6BLP - chains A and I of the 12 polymer chains in the assembly; structure by X-ray diffraction, 3.20 A resolution.

== Chain A ==
Name: DNA-directed RNA polymerase II subunit RPB1
Source organism: Saccharomyces cerevisiae (strain ATCC 204508 / S288c)
Notes: EC 2.7.7.6
Reference sequence: P04050 (RPB1_YEAST); residues 1-1733 here = UniProt positions 1-1733
Amino-acid sequence (1733 residues; numbered 1 to 1733; the number before each row is that of its first residue):
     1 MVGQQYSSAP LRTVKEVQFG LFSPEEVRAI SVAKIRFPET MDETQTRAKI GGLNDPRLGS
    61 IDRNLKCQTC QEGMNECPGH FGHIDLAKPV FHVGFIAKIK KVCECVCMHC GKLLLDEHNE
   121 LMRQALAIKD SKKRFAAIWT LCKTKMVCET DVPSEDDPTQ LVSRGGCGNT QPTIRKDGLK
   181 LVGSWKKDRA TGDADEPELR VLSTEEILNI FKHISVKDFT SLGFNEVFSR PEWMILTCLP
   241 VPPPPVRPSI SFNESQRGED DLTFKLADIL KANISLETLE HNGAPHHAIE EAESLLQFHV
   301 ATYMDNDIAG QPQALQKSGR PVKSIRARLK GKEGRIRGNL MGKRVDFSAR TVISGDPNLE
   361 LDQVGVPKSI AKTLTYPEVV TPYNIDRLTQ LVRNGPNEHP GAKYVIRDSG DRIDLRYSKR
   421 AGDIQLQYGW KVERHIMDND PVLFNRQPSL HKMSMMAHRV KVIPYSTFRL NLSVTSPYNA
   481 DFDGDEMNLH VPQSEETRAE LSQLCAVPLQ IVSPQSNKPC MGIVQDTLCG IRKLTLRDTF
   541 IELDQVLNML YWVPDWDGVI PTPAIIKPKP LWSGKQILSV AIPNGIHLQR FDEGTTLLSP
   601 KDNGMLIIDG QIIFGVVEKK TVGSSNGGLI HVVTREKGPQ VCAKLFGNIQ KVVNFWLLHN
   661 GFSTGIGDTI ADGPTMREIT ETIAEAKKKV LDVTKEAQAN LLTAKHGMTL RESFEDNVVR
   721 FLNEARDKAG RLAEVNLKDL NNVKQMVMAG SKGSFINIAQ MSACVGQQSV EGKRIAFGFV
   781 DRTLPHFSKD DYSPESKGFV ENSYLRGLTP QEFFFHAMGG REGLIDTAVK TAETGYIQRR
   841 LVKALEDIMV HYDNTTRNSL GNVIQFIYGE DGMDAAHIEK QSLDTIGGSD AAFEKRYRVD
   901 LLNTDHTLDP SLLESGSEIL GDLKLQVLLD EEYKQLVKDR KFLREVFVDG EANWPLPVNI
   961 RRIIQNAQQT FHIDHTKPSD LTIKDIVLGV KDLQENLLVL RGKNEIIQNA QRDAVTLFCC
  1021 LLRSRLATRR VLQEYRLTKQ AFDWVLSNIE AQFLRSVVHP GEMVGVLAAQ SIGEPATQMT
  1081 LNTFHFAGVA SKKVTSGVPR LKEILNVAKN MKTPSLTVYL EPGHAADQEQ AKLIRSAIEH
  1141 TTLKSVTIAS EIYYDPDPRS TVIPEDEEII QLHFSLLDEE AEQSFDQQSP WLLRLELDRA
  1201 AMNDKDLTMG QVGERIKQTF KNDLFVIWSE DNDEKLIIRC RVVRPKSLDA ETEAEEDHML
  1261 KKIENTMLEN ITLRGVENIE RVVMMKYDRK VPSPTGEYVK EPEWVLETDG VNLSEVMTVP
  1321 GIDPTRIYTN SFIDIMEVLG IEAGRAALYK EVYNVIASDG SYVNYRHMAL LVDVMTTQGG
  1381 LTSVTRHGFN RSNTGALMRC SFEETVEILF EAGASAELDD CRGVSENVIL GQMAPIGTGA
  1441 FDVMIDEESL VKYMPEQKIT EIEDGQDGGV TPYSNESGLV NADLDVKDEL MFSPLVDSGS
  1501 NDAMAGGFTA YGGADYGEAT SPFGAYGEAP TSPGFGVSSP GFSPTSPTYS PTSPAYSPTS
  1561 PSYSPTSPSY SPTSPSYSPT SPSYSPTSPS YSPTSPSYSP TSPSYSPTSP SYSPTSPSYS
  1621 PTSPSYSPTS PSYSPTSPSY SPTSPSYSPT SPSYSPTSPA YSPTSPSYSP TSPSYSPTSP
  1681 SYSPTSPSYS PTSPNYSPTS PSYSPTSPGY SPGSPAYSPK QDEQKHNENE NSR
Disordered / not traced: 1-2, 149-164, 186-200, 251-258, 1081-1092, 1176-1186, 1244-1253, 1447-1733
Ion coordination: Zn2+ site 1: C67, C70, C77, H80; Zn2+ site 2: C110, C148, C167; Mg2+ site 1: D481, D483, D485 (shared with 1 residue of chain R); Mg2+ site 2: D481 (together with AMP-CPP)
Small-molecule neighbours: AMP-CPP: R446, P448, N479, D481, D483, K752, T831
Swiss-Prot annotation at these positions:
  - region: P248 to D260 (Lid loop), N306 to K323 (Rudder loop), P810 to E822 (Bridging helix)
  - binding site (Zn(2+)): C67, C70, C77, H80, C107, C110, C148, C167
  - binding site (Mg(2+)): D481, D483, D485
  - modified residue: T1471 (Phosphothreonine)
  - cross-link (Glycyl lysine isopeptide (Lys-Gly)): K695 (interchain with G-Cter in ubiquitin), K1246 (interchain with G-Cter in ubiquitin), K1350 (interchain with G-Cter in ubiquitin)
  - natural variant: S1653 to P1659 (deletion: In strain: A364A)
  - mutagenesis: K1246 (K1246R: Impairs ubiquitination during transcription stress)

== Chain I ==
Name: DNA-directed RNA polymerase II subunit RPB9
Source organism: Saccharomyces cerevisiae (strain ATCC 204508 / S288c)
Reference sequence: P27999 (RPB9_YEAST); residue numbers follow UniProt; this construct covers 1-122
Amino-acid sequence (122 residues; row label = number of the first residue in the row):
     1 MTTFRFCRDC NNMLYPREDK ENNRLLFECR TCSYVEEAGS PLVYRHELIT NIGETAGVVQ
    61 DIGSDPTLPR SDRECPKCHS RENVFFQSQQ RRKDTSMVLF FVCLSCSHIF TSDQKNKRTQ
   121 FS
Disordered / not traced: 1, 117-122
Ion coordination: Zn2+ site 1: C7, C10, C29, C32; Zn2+ site 2: C75, C78, C103, C106
Swiss-Prot annotation at these positions:
  - zinc finger: C7 to C32 (C4-type), S71 to T111 (TFIIS-type)
  - binding site (Zn(2+)): C7, C10, C29, C32, C75, C78, C103, C106
  - modified residue: S40 (Phosphoserine)

== Chain A / chain I interface ==
Pairs across the interface (59; chain A residue first):
  Q698(A) - M97(I)
  Q698(A) - V98(I)
  Q698(A) - L99(I)
  Q698(A) - S112(I)  hydrogen bond (backbone-side chain)
  A699(A) - S112(I)
  A699(A) - Q114(I)
  N700(A) - V98(I)
  N700(A) - D113(I)  hydrogen bond
  N700(A) - K115(I)
  N700(A) - N116(I)
  L701(A) - Q114(I)
  L701(A) - K115(I)
  T709(A) - K93(I)
  T709(A) - D94(I)
  R711(A) - Q87(I)  hydrogen bond
  R711(A) - T95(I)  hydrogen bond
  R711(A) - S96(I)
  R711(A) - M97(I)
  F714(A) - M97(I)  hydrophobic
  D781(A) - R91(I)  salt bridge
  R782(A) - T67(I)
  S788(A) - T67(I)
  S788(A) - P69(I)
  K789(A) - T67(I)  hydrogen bond (backbone-backbone)
  K789(A) - P69(I)
  D790(A) - F86(I)
  D790(A) - Q87(I)
  Y792(A) - Q87(I)  hydrogen bond
  K1144(A) - L48(I)
  T1147(A) - L48(I)
  I1148(A) - E47(I)
  I1148(A) - L48(I)  hydrogen bond (backbone-backbone)
  I1148(A) - I49(I)  hydrogen bond (backbone-backbone)
  A1149(A) - H46(I)
  A1149(A) - E47(I)
  S1150(A) - R45(I)
  S1150(A) - H46(I)  hydrogen bond (backbone-backbone)
  E1151(A) - L42(I)
  E1151(A) - Y44(I)
  E1151(A) - R45(I)  salt bridge
  I1152(A) - P41(I)
  I1152(A) - L42(I)
  I1152(A) - V43(I)  hydrogen bond (backbone-backbone)
  I1152(A) - Y44(I)  hydrogen bond (backbone-backbone)
  Y1153(A) - P41(I)
  Y1153(A) - L42(I)
  Y1154(A) - E18(I)  hydrogen bond
  Y1154(A) - N23(I)
  Y1154(A) - R24(I)  hydrogen bond (side chain-backbone)
  Y1154(A) - L25(I)
  Y1154(A) - P41(I)  hydrogen bond (backbone-backbone)
  P1190(A) - E18(I)
  W1191(A) - E18(I)
  W1191(A) - L25(I)  hydrophobic
  D1257(A) - P16(I)
  D1257(A) - V43(I)
  K1261(A) - Y44(I)
  E1264(A) - Y44(I)
  L1268(A) - H46(I)
Other interface residues (no listed pair), chain A (32 interface residues in all): A697, P1156, V1162, D1198
Other interface residues (no listed pair), chain I (33 interface residues in all): D19, L68

== In short ==
32 residues of chain A and 33 residues of chain I are in contact, with 14 hydrogen bonds and 2 salt bridges.
Polar contacts include D781(A)-R91(I), E1151(A)-R45(I) and Q698(A)-S112(I). Bound to chain A: AMP-CPP.
Here chain A is DNA-directed RNA polymerase II subunit RPB1 and chain I is DNA-directed RNA polymerase II
subunit RPB9, both from Saccharomyces cerevisiae (strain ATCC 204508 / S288c). Entry 6BLP (Pol II elongation
complex with an abasic lesion at i+1 position, soaking AMPCPP) was determined by X-ray diffraction (same
publication as 6BLO, 6BM2, 6BM4 and 6BQF).
